Entry 4AI8 (X-ray diffraction, 2.40 A resolution); this record covers chain A.

# Chain A
Name: Hypoxia-inducible factor 1-alpha inhibitor
Organism: Homo sapiens
Notes: EC 1.14.11.16
UniProt: Q9NWT6 (HIF1N_HUMAN); residues 1-349 here = UniProt positions 1-349
Chain sequence (352 residues; each row starts with the number of its first residue; numbers below 1 keep their minus sign (Gly-2 is residue -2)):
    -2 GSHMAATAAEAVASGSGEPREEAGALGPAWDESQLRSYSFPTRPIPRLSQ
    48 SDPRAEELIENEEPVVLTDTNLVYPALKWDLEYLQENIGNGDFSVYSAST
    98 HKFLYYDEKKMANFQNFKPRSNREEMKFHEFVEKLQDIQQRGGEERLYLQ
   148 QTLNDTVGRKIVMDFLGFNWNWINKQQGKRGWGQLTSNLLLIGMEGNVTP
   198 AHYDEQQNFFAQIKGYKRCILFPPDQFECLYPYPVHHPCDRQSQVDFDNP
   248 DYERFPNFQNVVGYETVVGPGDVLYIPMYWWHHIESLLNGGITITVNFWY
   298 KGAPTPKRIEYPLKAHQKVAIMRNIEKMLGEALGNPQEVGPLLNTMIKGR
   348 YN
Unresolved in the structure: -2 to 10
Differences from the reference sequence: expression tag (-2 to 0)
UniProt features mapped onto this chain:
  - binding site (2-oxoglutarate): Tyr145, Thr196, Asn205, Lys214, Asn294
  - binding site (substrate): Asp152, Gln181 to Thr183, Asp201 to Gln203, Arg238, Gln239, Ala300, Asn321
  - binding site (Fe cation): His199, Asp201, His279
  - site: Leu340 (Important for dimer formation)
  - modified residue: Ala2 (N-acetylalanine)
Metal / ion sites: Zn2+: His199, Asp201, His279 (together with daminozide)
Residues lining bound ligands: daminozide (DZA): Tyr145, Leu188, Thr196, His199, Asp201, Asn205, Phe207, Lys214, Ile273, His279, Ile281, Asn294

# In short
Bound to chain A: daminozide. The Zn2+ site is built by His199, Asp201 and His279. Curated annotation
(UniProt) lists 5 residues binding 2-oxoglutarate, 11 substrate-binding residues and 3 Fe cation-binding
residues.
Chain A is Hypoxia-inducible factor 1-alpha inhibitor (Homo sapiens); the structure, Factor inhibiting hif-1
alpha in complex with daminozide, was determined by X-ray diffraction (same publication as 4AI9).
